PDB entry 1F3E | X-ray diffraction, 1.85 A resolution | chain A

[Chain A]
Molecule: Queuine tRNA-ribosyltransferase
Source organism: Zymomonas mobilis
Notes: EC 2.4.2.29
Reference sequence: P28720 (TGT_ZYMMO); numbering as in UniProt (aligned over 1-386)
Amino-acid sequence (386 residues; row label = number of the first residue in the row):
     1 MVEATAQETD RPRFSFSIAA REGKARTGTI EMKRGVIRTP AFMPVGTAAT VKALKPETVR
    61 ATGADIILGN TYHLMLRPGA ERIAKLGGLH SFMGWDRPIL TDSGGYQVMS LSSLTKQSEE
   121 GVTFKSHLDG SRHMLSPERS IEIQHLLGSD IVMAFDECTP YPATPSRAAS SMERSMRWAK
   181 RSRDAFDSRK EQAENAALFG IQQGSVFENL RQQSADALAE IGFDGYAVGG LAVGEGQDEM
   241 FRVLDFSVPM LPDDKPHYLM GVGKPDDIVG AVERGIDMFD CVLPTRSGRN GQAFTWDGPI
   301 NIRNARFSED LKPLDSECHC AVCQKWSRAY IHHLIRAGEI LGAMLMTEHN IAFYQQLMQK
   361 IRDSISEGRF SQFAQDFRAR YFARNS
Unresolved in the structure: 1-10, 383-386
Bound ions: Zn2+: Cys-318, Cys-320, Cys-323, His-349
Small-molecule neighbours: 3,5-diaminophthalhydrazide (DPZ): Asp-102, Tyr-106, Asp-156, Cys-158, Ile-201, Gln-203, Gly-229, Gly-230, Leu-231, Ala-232, Val-233, Met-260, Gly-261
UniProt features mapped onto this chain:
  - region (RNA binding): Gly-261 to Asp-267, Thr-285 to Arg-289
  - active site: Asp-102 (Proton acceptor), Asp-280 (Nucleophile)
  - binding site (substrate): Asp-102 to Tyr-106, Asp-156, Gln-203, Gly-230
  - binding site (Zn(2+)): Cys-318, Cys-320, Cys-323, His-349
  - mutagenesis: Ser-103 (S103A: Strongly reduces activity), Asp-156 (D156A: Abolishes catalytic activity), Asp-280 (D280N: Abolishes catalytic activity)

[In short]
Chain A binds 3,5-diaminophthalhydrazide. The Zn2+ site is built by Cys-318, Cys-320, Cys-323 and His-349.
Curated annotation (UniProt) lists active-site residues Asp-102 and Asp-280, 8 substrate-binding residues, 4
Zn2+-binding residues and 3 mutagenesis sites.
Chain A is Queuine tRNA-ribosyltransferase (Zymomonas mobilis); the structure, A new target for shigellosis:
rational design and crystallographic studies of inhibitors of tRNA-guanine transglycosylase, was determined by
X-ray diffraction (same publication as 1ENU).
